Entry 8YEP (X-ray diffraction, 1.80 A resolution); this record covers chains A and B.

== Chain A (and B) ==
Name: Bifunctional adenosylcobalamin biosynthesis protein
Source organism: Methylocapsa palsarum
Notes: EC 2.7.1.156, 2.7.7.62; chain B of this document is another copy of the same molecule, construct and numbering; everything in this record applies to it too
Reference sequence: A0A1I3YTB1 (A0A1I3YTB1_9HYPH); residue numbers follow UniProt; this construct covers 1-184
Amino-acid sequence (187 residues; numbered -2 to 184; the number before each row is that of its first residue; numbers below 1 keep their minus sign (Gly-2 is residue -2)):
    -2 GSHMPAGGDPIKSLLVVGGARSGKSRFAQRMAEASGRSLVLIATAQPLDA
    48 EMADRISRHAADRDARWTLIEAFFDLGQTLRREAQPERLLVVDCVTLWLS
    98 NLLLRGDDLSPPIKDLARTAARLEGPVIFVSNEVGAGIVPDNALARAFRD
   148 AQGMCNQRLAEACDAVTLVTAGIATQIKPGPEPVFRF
Unresolved in the structure: -2 to 6, 45-61 (chain B: 44-60)
Construct notes: expression tag (-2 to 0)
Modified positions: Cys91 (cysteinesulfonic acid; OCS)

== Chain A / chain B interface ==
Residue-residue contacts - 51 pairs, chain A then chain B:
  Pro7(A) with Arg183(B); Phe184(B)
  Ile8(A) with Phe182(B), hydrophobic; Arg183(B), hydrogen bond (backbone-backbone); Phe184(B)
  Leu11(A) with Phe182(B), hydrophobic
  Gly16(A) with Gly132(B)
  Ala17(A) with Gly132(B), hydrogen bond (backbone-backbone); Arg146(B)
  Arg18(A) with Asp147(B), salt bridge; Gly150(B); Met151(B), hydrogen bond; Gln154(B), hydrogen bond (backbone-side chain)
  Ser19(A) with Gln154(B)
  Gly20(A) with Gln154(B), hydrogen bond (backbone-side chain)
  Arg23(A) with Gln154(B), hydrogen bond
  Phe24(A) with Pro180(B); Phe182(B), hydrophobic
  Met28(A) with Val181(B), hydrophobic; Phe182(B), hydrogen bond (side chain-backbone)
  Arg34(A) with Phe184(B), hydrogen bond (side chain-backbone)
  Leu86(A) with Phe184(B), hydrophobic
  Ile125(A) with Phe184(B), hydrophobic
  Glu130(A) with Gly132(B); Ala133(B)
  Val131(A) with Ala133(B); Gly134(B); Ile135(B)
  Gly132(A) with Ala133(B), hydrogen bond (backbone-backbone)
  Ala133(A) with Ala133(B), hydrogen bond (backbone-backbone)
  Gly134(A) with Ala133(B)
  Val136(A) with Ile135(B), hydrophobic
  Pro137(A) with Ile135(B)
  Ala142(A) with Ile135(B)
  Arg146(A) with Ile135(B)
  Ala162(A) with Phe182(B), hydrophobic
  Thr164(A) with Phe182(B)
  Thr167(A) with Ile174(B)
  Ala168(A) with Asn153(B); Gln154(B); Ala157(B)
  Gly169(A) with Gln154(B); Glu179(B)
  Ile170(A) with Val163(B), hydrophobic; Ile174(B); Lys175(B); Glu179(B)
  Ala171(A) with Glu179(B), hydrogen bond (backbone-side chain); Pro180(B)
  Gln173(A) with Pro180(B); Phe182(B)
Interface residues without a listed pair, chain A (38 interface residues in all): Lys9, Ser10, Pro123, Val124, Phe145, Thr172, Lys175
Interface residues without a listed pair, chain B (23 interface residues in all): Val14, Glu130, Leu165

== Overview ==
The interface between chain A and chain B involves 38 residues on one side and 23 on the other; the contacts
include 11 hydrogen bonds and 1 salt bridge. Among the polar pairs are Arg18(A)-Asp147(B), Arg18(A)-Met151(B)
and Arg18(A)-Gln154(B).
Chain A and chain B are both Bifunctional adenosylcobalamin biosynthesis protein (Methylocapsa palsarum); the
structure, Crystal structure of adenosylcobinamide kinase / adenosylcobinamide phosphate guanylyltransferase
from Methylocapsa palsarum, was determined by X-ray diffraction, deposited together with 8YES, 8YK8 and 8YKC.
